PDB entry 4LBZ | X-ray diffraction, 2.22 A resolution | chain A

# Chain A
Molecule: Elongation factor Tu-A
From: Thermus thermophilus
UniProtKB: P60338 (EFTU1_THETH); residues 2-405 here correspond to UniProt positions 3-406 (UniProt number = residue number + 1)
Amino-acid sequence (404 residues; numbered 2 to 405; the number before each row is that of its first residue):
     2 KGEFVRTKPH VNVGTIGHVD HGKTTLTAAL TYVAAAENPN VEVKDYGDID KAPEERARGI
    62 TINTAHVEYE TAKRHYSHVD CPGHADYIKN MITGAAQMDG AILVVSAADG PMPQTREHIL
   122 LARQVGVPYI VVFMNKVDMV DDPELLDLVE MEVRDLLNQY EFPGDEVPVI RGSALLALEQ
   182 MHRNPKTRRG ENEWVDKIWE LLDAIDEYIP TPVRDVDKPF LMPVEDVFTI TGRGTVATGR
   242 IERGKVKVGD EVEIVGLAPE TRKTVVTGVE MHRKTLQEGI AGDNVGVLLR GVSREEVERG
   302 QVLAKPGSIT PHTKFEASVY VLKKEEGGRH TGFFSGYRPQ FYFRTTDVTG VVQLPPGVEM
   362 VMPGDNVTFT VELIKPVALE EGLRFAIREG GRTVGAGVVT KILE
Unresolved in the structure: 2
Sequence notes: conflict Lys264 (Arg265 in P60338)
Bound ions: Mg2+: Thr25, Thr62 (together with GMP-PNP)
Residues lining bound ligands: GMP-PNP (GNP; phosphoaminophosphonic acid-guanylate ester): His19, Val20, Asp21, His22, Gly23, Lys24, Thr25, Thr26, Tyr47, Ile61, Thr62, Cys82, Pro83, Gly84, His85, Asn136, Lys137, Asp139, Met140, Ser174, Ala175, Leu176
Swiss-Prot annotation at these positions:
  - region: Gly18 to Thr25 (G1), Gly60 to Asn64 (G2), Asp81 to Gly84 (G3), Asn136 to Asp139 (G4), Ser174 to Leu176 (G5)
  - binding site (GTP): Gly18 to Thr25, Asp81 to His85, Asn136 to Asp139
  - binding site (Mg(2+)): Thr25
  - modified residue: Thr394 (Phosphothreonine)

# In short
Chain A binds GMP-PNP. Thr25 and Thr62 coordinate Mg2+. Curated annotation (UniProt) lists 17 GTP-binding
residues and Mg2+-binding residue Thr25.
Chain A is Elongation factor Tu-A (Thermus thermophilus); the structure, Identifying ligand binding hot spots
in proteins using brominated fragments, was determined by X-ray diffraction together with 4H9G, 4LBV, 4LBW,
4LBY and 4LC0 from the same study.
